PDB entry 8OO7 | electron microscopy, 2.80 A resolution | chains K and O of the 18 polymer chains in the assembly

# Chain K
Molecule: DNA Strand 1
Sequence (226 nucleotides; numbered -73 to 152; the number before each row is that of its first residue; numbers below 1 keep their minus sign (DC-73 is residue -73)):
   -73 CTGGAGAATCCCGGTGCCGAGGCCGCTCAATTGGTCGTAGCAAGCTCTAG
   -23 CACCGCTTAAACGCACGTACGCGCTGTCCCCCGCGTTTTAACCGCCAAGG
    27 GGATTACTCCCTAGTCTCCAGGCACGTGTCAGATATATACATCCTGTGCA
    77 TGTATTGAACAGCGACCTTGCCGGTGCCAGTCGGATAGTGTTCCGAGCTC
   127 CCACTCTAGAGGATCCCCGGGTACCG
Not modelled in the structure: -73, 41-152

# Chain O
Molecule: Histone H2A
Organism: Homo sapiens
Reference sequence: Q93077 (H2A1C_HUMAN); residues 1-129 here correspond to UniProt positions 2-130 (UniProt number = residue number + 1)
Chain sequence (129 residues; numbered 1 to 129; the number before each row is that of its first residue):
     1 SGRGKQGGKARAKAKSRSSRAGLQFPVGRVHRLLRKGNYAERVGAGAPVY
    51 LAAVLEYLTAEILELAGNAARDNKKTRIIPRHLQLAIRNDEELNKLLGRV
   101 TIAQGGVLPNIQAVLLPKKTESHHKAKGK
Not modelled in the structure: 1-10, 120-129
Swiss-Prot annotation at these positions:
  - modified residue: Ser1 (N-acetylserine), Arg3 (Citrulline), Lys5 (N6-(2-hydroxyisobutyryl)lysine), Lys9 (N6-(2-hydroxyisobutyryl)lysine), Lys13 (N6-(beta-hydroxybutyryl)lysine), Lys36 (N6-(2-hydroxyisobutyryl)lysine), Lys74 (N6-(2-hydroxyisobutyryl)lysine), Lys75 (N6-(2-hydroxyisobutyryl)lysine), Lys95 (N6-(2-hydroxyisobutyryl)lysine), Gln104 (N5-methylglutamine), Lys118 (N6-(2-hydroxyisobutyryl)lysine), Lys119 (N6-crotonyllysine), Thr120 (Phosphothreonine), Lys125 (N6-crotonyllysine)
  - cross-link (Glycyl lysine isopeptide (Lys-Gly)): Lys13 (interchain with G-Cter in ubiquitin), Lys15 (interchain with G-Cter in ubiquitin), Lys119 (interchain with G-Cter in ubiquitin)

# How chain K and chain O interact
Contacting residue pairs - 17 pairs, chain K then chain O:
  DA-54(K) - Arg77(O)  sugar contact
  DA-44(K) - Arg32(O)  salt bridge to the phosphate
  DT-43(K) - Arg11(O)  hydrogen bond to the base
  DT-43(K) - Ala14(O)  phosphate contact
  DT-43(K) - Lys15(O)  phosphate contact
  DT-43(K) - Ser16(O)  phosphate contact
  DT-43(K) - Arg17(O)  hydrogen bond to the phosphate
  DT-43(K) - Gly28(O)  phosphate contact
  DT-42(K) - Arg11(O)  hydrogen bond to the base
  DT-42(K) - Ala12(O)  sugar contact
  DT-42(K) - Ala14(O)  phosphate contact
  DT-42(K) - Lys15(O)  hydrogen bond to the phosphate
  DT-42(K) - Arg20(O)  salt bridge to the phosphate
  DG-41(K) - Arg11(O)  phosphate contact
  DG-41(K) - Ala12(O)  hydrogen bond to the phosphate
  DA-35(K) - Arg42(O)  sugar contact
  DG-34(K) - Arg42(O)  salt bridge to the phosphate
Other interface residues (no listed pair), chain K (8 interface residues in all): DG-53
Other interface residues (no listed pair), chain O (13 interface residues in all): Lys13, Arg29

# Summary
The interface between chain K and chain O involves 8 residues on one side and 13 on the other, with 5 hydrogen
bonds and 3 salt bridges. Among the polar pairs are DT-43(K)-Arg11(O), DT-42(K)-Arg11(O) and
DT-43(K)-Arg17(O).
Chain K is DNA Strand 1 and chain O is Histone H2A (Homo sapiens); the structure, CryoEM Structure INO80core
Hexasome complex composite model state1, was determined by electron microscopy, deposited together with 8OO9,
8OOA, 8OOC, 8OOF, 8OOP, 8OOR, 8OOS and 8OOT.
